PDB entry 8IBW | electron microscopy, 3.60 A resolution | chains A and C of the 4 polymer chains in the assembly

[Chain A]
Molecule: 60-nt DNA strand
Source organism: Bombyx mori
Sequence (60 nucleotides; each row starts with the number of its first residue):
     1 CAAGCGCGGG TAAACGGCGG GAGTAACTAT GACTCTCTTA AGGTAGCCAA ATGCCTCGTC
Disordered / not traced: 44-60

[Chain C]
Molecule: Reverse transcriptase-like protein
Source organism: Bombyx mori
UniProt: V9H052 (V9H052_BOMMO); numbering as in UniProt (aligned over 1-1114)
Chain sequence (1114 residues; numbered 1 to 1114; the number before each row is that of its first residue):
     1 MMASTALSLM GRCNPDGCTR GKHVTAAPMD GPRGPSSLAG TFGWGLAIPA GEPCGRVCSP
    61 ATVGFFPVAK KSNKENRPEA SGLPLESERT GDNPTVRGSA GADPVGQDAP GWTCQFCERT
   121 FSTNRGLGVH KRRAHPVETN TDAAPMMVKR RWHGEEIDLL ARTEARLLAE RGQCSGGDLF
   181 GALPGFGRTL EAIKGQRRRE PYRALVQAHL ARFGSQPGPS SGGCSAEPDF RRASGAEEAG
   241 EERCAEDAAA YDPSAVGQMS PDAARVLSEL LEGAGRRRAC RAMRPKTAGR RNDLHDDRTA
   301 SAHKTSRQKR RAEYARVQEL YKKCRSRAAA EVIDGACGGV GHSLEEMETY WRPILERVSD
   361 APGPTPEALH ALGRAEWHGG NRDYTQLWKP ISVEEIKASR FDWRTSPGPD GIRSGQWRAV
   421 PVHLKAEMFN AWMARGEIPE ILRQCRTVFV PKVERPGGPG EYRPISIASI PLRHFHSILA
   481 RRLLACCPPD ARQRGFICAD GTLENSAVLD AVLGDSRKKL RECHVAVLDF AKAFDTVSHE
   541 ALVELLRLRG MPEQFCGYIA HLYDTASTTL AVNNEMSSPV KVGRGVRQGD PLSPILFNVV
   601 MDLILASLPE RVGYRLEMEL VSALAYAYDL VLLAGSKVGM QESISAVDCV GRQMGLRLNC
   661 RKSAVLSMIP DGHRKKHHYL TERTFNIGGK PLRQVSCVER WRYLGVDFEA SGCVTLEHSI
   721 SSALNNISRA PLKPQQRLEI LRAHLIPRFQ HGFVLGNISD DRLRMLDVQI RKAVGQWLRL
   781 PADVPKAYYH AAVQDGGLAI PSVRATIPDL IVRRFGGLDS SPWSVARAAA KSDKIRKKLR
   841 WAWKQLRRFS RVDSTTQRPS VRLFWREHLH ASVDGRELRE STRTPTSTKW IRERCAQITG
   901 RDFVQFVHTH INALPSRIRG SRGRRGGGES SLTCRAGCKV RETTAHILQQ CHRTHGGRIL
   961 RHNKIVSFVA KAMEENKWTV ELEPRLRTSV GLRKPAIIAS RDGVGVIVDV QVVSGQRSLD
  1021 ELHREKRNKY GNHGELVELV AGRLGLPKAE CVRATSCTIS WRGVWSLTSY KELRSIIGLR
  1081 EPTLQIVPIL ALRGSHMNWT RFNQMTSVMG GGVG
Disordered / not traced: 1-110, 216-259, 284-304, 375-384, 1108-1114
Differences from the reference sequence: conflict Tyr628 (Asp in V9H052), Ala996 (Asp in V9H052)
Metal / ion sites: Zn2+ site 1: Cys114, Cys117, His130, His135; Zn2+ site 2: Cys934, Cys938, His946, Cys951
What the authors report for this chain:
  - binding site for the 60-nt DNA strand: Arg151, Lys675

[How chain A and chain C interact]
Contacting residue pairs (35; chain A residue first):
  DG8(A) with Gln173(C), phosphate contact; Cys174(C), phosphate contact; Ser175(C), hydrogen bond to the phosphate; Lys194(C), hydrogen bond to the base; Arg197(C), sugar contact
  DG10(A) with Arg198(C), hydrogen bond to the base
  DT11(A) with Arg198(C), hydrogen bond to the base
  DC15(A) with Lys149(C), sugar contact
  DG16(A) with Met146(C), phosphate contact; Met147(C), phosphate contact; Val148(C), phosphate contact; Lys149(C), hydrogen bond to the phosphate; Arg150(C), phosphate contact; Arg151(C), hydrogen bond to the sugar; Gly672(C), phosphate contact; His673(C), sugar contact
  DG17(A) with Arg151(C), sugar contact; Asp671(C), phosphate contact; Gly672(C), hydrogen bond to the phosphate; His673(C), hydrogen bond to the base
  DC18(A) with His673(C), base contact
  DG19(A) with Lys675(C), hydrogen bond to the base
  DG20(A) with Lys675(C), hydrogen bond to the base
  DG23(A) with Arg125(C), sugar contact
  DA25(A) with Gly126(C), sugar contact; Val129(C), sugar contact
  DA26(A) with Arg119(C), salt bridge to the phosphate
  DA29(A) with Ser759(C), phosphate contact; Asp760(C), phosphate contact; Asp761(C), phosphate contact; Arg848(C), phosphate contact
  DT30(A) with Arg848(C), salt bridge to the phosphate
  DC37(A) with Gly923(C), phosphate contact; Arg925(C), phosphate contact
  DT38(A) with Arg922(C), salt bridge to the phosphate
Also at the interface, not in a pair above, chain A (22 interface residues in all): DC7, DG9, DA13, DA14, DT24, DT28
Also at the interface, not in a pair above, chain C (37 interface residues in all): Phe121, Thr123, His130, Arg133, Gly177, Asp178, Glu191, Lys519, Leu520, Pro670

[Summary]
22 residues of chain A and 37 residues of chain C are in contact; the contacts include 10 hydrogen bonds and 3
salt bridges. Among the polar pairs are DG8(A)-Lys194(C), DG10(A)-Arg198(C) and DT11(A)-Arg198(C). From the
paper: a binding site for the 60-nt DNA strand at Arg151(C) and Lys675(C).
Here chain A is a 60-nt DNA strand and chain C is Reverse transcriptase-like protein, both from Bombyx mori.
Entry 8IBW (Structure of R2 with 3'UTR and DNA in binding state) was determined by electron microscopy
together with 8IBX, 8IBY and 8IBZ from the same study.
